4DWK - chain A; structure by X-ray diffraction, 3.00 A resolution.

== Chain A ==
Name: Insulin-degrading enzyme
Source organism: Homo sapiens
Notes: EC 3.4.24.56
UniProtKB: P14735 (IDE_HUMAN); residues 42-1019 here = UniProt positions 42-1019
Sequence (990 residues; each row starts with the number of its first residue):
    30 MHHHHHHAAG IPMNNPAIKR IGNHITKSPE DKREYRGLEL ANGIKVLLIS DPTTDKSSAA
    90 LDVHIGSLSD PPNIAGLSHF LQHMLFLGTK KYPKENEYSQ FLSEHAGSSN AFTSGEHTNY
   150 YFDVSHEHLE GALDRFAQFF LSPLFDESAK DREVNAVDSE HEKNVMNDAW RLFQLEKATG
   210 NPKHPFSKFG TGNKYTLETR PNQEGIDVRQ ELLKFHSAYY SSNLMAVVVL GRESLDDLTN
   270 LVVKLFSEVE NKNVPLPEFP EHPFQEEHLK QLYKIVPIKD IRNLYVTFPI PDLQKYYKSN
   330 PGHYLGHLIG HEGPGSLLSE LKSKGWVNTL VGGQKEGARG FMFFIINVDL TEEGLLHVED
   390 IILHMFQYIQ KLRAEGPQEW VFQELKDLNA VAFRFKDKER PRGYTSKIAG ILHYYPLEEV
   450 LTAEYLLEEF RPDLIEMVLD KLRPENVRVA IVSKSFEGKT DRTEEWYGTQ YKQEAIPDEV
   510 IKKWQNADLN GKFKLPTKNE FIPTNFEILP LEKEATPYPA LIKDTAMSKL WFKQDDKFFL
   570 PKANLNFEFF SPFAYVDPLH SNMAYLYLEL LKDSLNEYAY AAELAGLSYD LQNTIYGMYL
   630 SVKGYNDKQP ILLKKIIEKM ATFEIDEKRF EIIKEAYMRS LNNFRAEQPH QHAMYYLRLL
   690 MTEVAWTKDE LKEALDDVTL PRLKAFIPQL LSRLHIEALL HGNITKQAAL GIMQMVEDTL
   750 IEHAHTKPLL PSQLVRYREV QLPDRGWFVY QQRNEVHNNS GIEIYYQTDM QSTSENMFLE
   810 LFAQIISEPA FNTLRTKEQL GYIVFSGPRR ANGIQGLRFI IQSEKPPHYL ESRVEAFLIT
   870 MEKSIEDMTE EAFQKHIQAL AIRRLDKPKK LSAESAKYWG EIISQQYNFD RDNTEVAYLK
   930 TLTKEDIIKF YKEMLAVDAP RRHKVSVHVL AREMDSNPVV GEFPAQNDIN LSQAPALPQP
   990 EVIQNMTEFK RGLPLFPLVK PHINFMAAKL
Disordered / not traced: 30-41, 964-978, 1012-1019
Construct notes: expression tag (30-41); engineered mutation Leu110 (Cys in P14735), Gln111 (Glu in P14735), Ser171 (Cys in P14735), Ala178 (Cys in P14735), Val257 (Cys in P14735), Leu414 (Cys in P14735), Asn573 (Cys in P14735), Ser590 (Cys in P14735), Ser789 (Cys in P14735), Ala812 (Cys in P14735), Ala819 (Cys in P14735), Ser904 (Cys in P14735), Asn966 (Cys in P14735), Ala974 (Cys in P14735)
Bound ions: Zn2+: His108, His112, Glu189
Residues lining bound ligands: bdm41671 (MGK; methyl N-(carboxymethyl)-N-(3-phenylpropyl)glycyl-L-histidinate): His332, Gly335, His336, Gly339, Glu341, Leu359, Val360, Gly361, Gly362, Gln363, Lys364, Ile374, Tyr609
Curated features (UniProtKB/Swiss-Prot):
  - motif: Glu853 to Tyr858 (SlyX motif)
  - binding site (Zn(2+)): His108, His112, Glu189
  - binding site (substrate): His336 to Gly342, Leu359 to Gln363
  - binding site (ATP): Arg429, Asp895 to Ser901
  - modified residue (N6-succinyllysine): Lys192, Lys697
  - mutagenesis: Ser132 (S132C: Increases catalytic rate towards INS and amyloid; when associated with C-817), Asn184 (N184C: Increases catalytic rate towards INS and amyloid; when associated with C-828), Pro286 (P286G: Reduced enzyme activity), Gly366 to Gly369 (Reduced enzyme activity), Asp426 (D426C: Increases catalytic rate towards INS and amyloid; when associated with C-899), Tyr496 (Y496A: Strongly reduced enzyme activity), Phe530 (F530A: Strongly increased enzyme activity), Arg767 (R767A: Decreases dimerization. No effect on degradation of ANP. Retains the ability to degrade an aberrant form of ANP, when in the presence of both ANP and the aberrant ANP), Glu817 (E817C: Increases catalytic rate towards INS and amyloid; when associated with C-132), Gln828 (Q828C: Increases catalytic rate towards INS and amyloid; when associated with C-184), Tyr831 (Y831F: No effect on catalytic activity), Lys899 (K899C: Increases catalytic rate towards INS and amyloid; when associated with C-426)

== Summary ==
Chain A binds bdm41671. His108, His112 and Glu189 form the Zn2+ site. Curated annotation (UniProt) lists 3
Zn2+-binding residues, 12 substrate-binding residues, 8 ATP-binding residues and 15 mutagenesis sites.
Chain A is Insulin-degrading enzyme (Homo sapiens); the structure, Structure of cystein free insulin degrading
enzyme with compound bdm41671
((s)-2-{2-[carboxymethyl-(3-phenyl-propyl)-amino]-acetylamino}-3-(1h-imidazol-4-yl)-propionic acid methyl
ester), was determined by X-ray diffraction, deposited together with 4GS8, 4GSC, 4DTT, 2YPU and 3QZ2.
